Entry 1U1H (X-ray diffraction, 2.55 A resolution); this record covers chain A.

== Chain A ==
Protein: 5-methyltetrahydropteroyltriglutamate--homocysteine methyltransferase
Organism: Arabidopsis thaliana
Notes: EC 2.1.1.14
UniProtKB: O50008 (METE_ARATH); residues 1-765 here = UniProt positions 1-765
Amino-acid sequence (765 residues; row label = number of the first residue in the row):
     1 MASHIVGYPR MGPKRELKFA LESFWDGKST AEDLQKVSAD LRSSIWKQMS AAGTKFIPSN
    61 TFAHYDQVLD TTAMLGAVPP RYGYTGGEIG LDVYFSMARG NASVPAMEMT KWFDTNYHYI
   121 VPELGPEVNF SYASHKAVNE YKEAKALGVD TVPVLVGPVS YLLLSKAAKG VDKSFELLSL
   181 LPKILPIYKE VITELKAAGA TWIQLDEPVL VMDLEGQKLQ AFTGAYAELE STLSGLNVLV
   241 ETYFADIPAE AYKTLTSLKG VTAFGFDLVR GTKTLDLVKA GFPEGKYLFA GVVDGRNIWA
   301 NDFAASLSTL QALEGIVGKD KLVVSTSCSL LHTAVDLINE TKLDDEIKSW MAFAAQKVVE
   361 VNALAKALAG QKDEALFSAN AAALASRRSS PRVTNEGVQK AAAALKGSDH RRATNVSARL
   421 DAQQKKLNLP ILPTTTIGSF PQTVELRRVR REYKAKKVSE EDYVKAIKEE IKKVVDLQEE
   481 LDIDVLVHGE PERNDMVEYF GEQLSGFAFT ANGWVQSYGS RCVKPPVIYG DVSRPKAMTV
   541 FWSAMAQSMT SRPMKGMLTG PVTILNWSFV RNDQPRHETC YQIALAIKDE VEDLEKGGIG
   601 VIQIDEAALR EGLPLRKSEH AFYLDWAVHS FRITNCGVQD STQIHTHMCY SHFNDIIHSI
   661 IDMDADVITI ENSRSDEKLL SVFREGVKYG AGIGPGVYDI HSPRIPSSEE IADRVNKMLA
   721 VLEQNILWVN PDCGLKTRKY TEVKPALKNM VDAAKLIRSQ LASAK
Not modelled in the structure: 1, 448-460, 761-765
Construct notes: modified residue (1, 11, 49, 74, 97, 107, 109, 212, 351, 496, 538, 545, 549, 554, 557, 648, 663, 718, 750)
Modified positions: Mse-1 (selenomethionine); Mse-11, Mse-49, Mse-74, Mse-97, Mse-107, Mse-109, Mse-212, Mse-351, Mse-496, Mse-538, Mse-545, Mse-549, Mse-554, Mse-557, Mse-648, Mse-663, Mse-718, Mse-750 (selenomethionine; parent Met)
Ion coordination: Zn2+ site 1: His-135, Glu-194, His-658, Asp-662; Zn2+ site 2: His-647, Cys-649, Cys-733
Residues lining bound ligands: methionine (MET): Ile-437, Gly-438, Ser-439, Glu-490, Mse-496, Mse-557, Gln-603, Asp-605, Ala-607, His-647, Cys-649, Cys-733, Gly-734
Curated features (UniProtKB/Swiss-Prot):
  - active site: His-701 (Proton donor)
  - binding site (5-methyltetrahydropteroyltri-L-glutamate): Lys-18, Asn-116, Arg-521, Cys-522, Trp-567
  - binding site (L-homocysteine): Ile-437 to Ser-439, Asp-605
  - binding site (L-methionine): Ile-437 to Ser-439, Glu-490, Asp-605
  - binding site (Zn(2+)): His-647, Cys-649, His-658, Asp-662, Glu-671, Cys-733

== In short ==
Ligands of chain A: methionine. His-135, Glu-194, His-658 and Asp-662 form the Zn2+ site 1. His-647, Cys-649
and Cys-733 coordinate Zn2+ site 2. UniProt lists active-site residue His-701, 5 residues binding
5-methyltetrahydropteroyltri-L-glutamate, 4 L-homocysteine-binding residues and 5 L-methionine-binding
residues.
Chain A is 5-methyltetrahydropteroyltriglutamate--homocysteine methyltransferase (Arabidopsis thaliana); the
structure, A. thaliana cobalamine independent methionine synthase, was determined by X-ray diffraction,
deposited together with 1U1J, 1U1U and 1U22.
